Entry 9CPC (electron microscopy, 3.65 A resolution); this record covers chains LG and LO of the 377 polymer chains in the assembly.

# Chain LG
Name: Tubulin alpha chain
Organism: Sus scrofa
UniProtKB: A0A5G2QX54 (A0A5G2QX54_PIG); residues 1-447 here = UniProt positions 1-447
Amino-acid sequence (447 residues; numbered 1 to 447; the number before each row is that of its first residue):
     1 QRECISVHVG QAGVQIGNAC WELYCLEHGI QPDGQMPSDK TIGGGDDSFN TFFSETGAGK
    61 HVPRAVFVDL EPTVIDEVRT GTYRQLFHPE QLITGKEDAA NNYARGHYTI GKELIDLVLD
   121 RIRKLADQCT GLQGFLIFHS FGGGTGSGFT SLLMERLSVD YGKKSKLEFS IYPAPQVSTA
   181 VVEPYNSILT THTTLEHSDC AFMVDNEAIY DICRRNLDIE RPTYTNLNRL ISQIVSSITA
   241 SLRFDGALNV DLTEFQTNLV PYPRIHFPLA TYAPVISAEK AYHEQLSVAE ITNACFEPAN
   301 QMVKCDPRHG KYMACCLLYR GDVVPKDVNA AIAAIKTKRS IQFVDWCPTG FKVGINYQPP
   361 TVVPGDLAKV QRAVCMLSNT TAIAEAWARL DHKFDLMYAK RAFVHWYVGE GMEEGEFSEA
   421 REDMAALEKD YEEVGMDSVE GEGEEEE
Not modelled in the structure: 40-45, 441-447

# Chain LO
Name: Tubulin beta chain
Organism: Sus scrofa
UniProtKB: A0A5G2QGK1 (A0A5G2QGK1_PIG); numbering as in UniProt (aligned over 1-449)
Amino-acid sequence (449 residues; each row starts with the number of its first residue):
     1 MREIVHLQAG QCGNQIGAKF WEVISDEHGI DPTGTYHGDS DLQLERINVY YNEATGGKYV
    61 PRAVLVDLEP GTMDSVRSGP FGQIFRPDNF VFGQSGAGNN WAKGHYTEGA ELVDSVLDVV
   121 RKEAESCDCL QGFQLTHSLG GGTGSGMGTL LISKIREEYP DRIMNTFSVV PSPKVSDTVV
   181 EPYNATLSVH QLVENTDETY CIDNEALYDI CFRTLKLTTP TYGDLNHLVS ATMSGVTTCL
   241 RFPGQLNADL RKLAVNMVPF PRLHFFMPGF APLTSRGSQQ YRALTVPELT QQMFDAKNMM
   301 AACDPRHGRY LTVAAVFRGR MSMKEVDEQM LNVQNKNSSY FVEWIPNNVK TAVCDIPPRG
   361 LKMSATFIGN STAIQELFKR ISEQFTAMFR RKAFLHWYTG EGMDEMEFTE AESNMNDLGN
   421 PVVTRGACLW LGGGEGPQPP SPLRSGLSP
Not modelled in the structure: 429-449

# Chain LG / chain LO interface
Contacting residue pairs (84):
  Gln1(LG) with Glu69(LO); Pro70(LO); Phe92(LO); Gln94(LO)
  Arg2(LG) with Glu69(LO); Pro70(LO), hydrogen bond (side chain-backbone); Gly71(LO); Asp74(LO), salt bridge
  Thr130(LG) with Gln94(LO)
  Gly131(LG) with Gln94(LO)
  Gln133(LG) with Glu69(LO), hydrogen bond
  Ala247(LG) with Gln11(LO); Tyr222(LO), hydrophobic
  Leu248(LG) with Gln11(LO); Asp177(LO); Tyr222(LO)
  Asn249(LG) with Gln11(LO), hydrogen bond (backbone-side chain); Thr72(LO), hydrogen bond
  Asp251(LG) with Glu69(LO)
  Thr253(LG) with Gly96(LO); Gly98(LO)
  Glu254(LG) with Gly98(LO); Asn99(LO), hydrogen bond
  Gln256(LG) with Lys103(LO); Trp397(LO)
  Thr257(LG) with Gly98(LO); Asn99(LO); Asn100(LO), hydrogen bond; Phe394(LO); Trp397(LO)
  Asn258(LG) with Asn99(LO); Thr178(LO); Val179(LO); Val180(LO)
  Leu259(LG) with Phe394(LO)
  Val260(LG) with Phe394(LO); Trp397(LO)
  Pro261(LG) with Phe394(LO); His396(LO)
  Tyr262(LG) with Arg391(LO), hydrogen bond (side chain-backbone); Lys392(LO); Ala393(LO)
  Pro263(LG) with His396(LO)
  Ala314(LG) with Phe394(LO), hydrophobic
  Val324(LG) with Thr219(LO); Pro220(LO)
  Pro325(LG) with Tyr208(LO); Pro220(LO); Tyr222(LO)
  Lys326(LG) with Tyr208(LO); Phe212(LO)
  Asn329(LG) with Val175(LO); Glu205(LO); Tyr208(LO)
  Ile332(LG) with Val175(LO), hydrophobic
  Ala333(LG) with Val175(LO)
  Asp345(LG) with Ala387(LO); Arg391(LO), salt bridge
  Trp346(LG) with Ala387(LO); Met388(LO); Arg391(LO); Ala393(LO), hydrophobic
  Pro348(LG) with Gln384(LO); Met388(LO)
  Thr349(LG) with Ser176(LO), hydrogen bond; Thr178(LO), hydrogen bond (side chain-backbone); Val179(LO); Pro182(LO); Gln384(LO); Met388(LO)
  Phe351(LG) with Ser176(LO)
  Lys352(LG) with Ser176(LO), hydrogen bond; Asp177(LO); Thr178(LO), hydrogen bond (side chain-backbone); Val179(LO)
  Val353(LG) with Asp177(LO)
  Ile355(LG) with Tyr222(LO)
  Glu433(LG) with Arg391(LO), hydrogen bond (backbone-side chain)
  Val434(LG) with Arg391(LO)
  Met436(LG) with Arg391(LO), hydrogen bond (backbone-side chain)
  Asp437(LG) with Arg391(LO)
  Ser438(LG) with Arg390(LO), hydrogen bond; Arg391(LO)
  Glu440(LG) with Arg390(LO)
Interface residues without a listed pair, chain LG (44 interface residues in all): Asp245, Lys336, Cys347, Gly435
Interface residues without a listed pair, chain LO (40 interface residues in all): Ser75, Ala97, Lys174, Thr221

# Summary
Chain LG and chain LO form an interface of 44 and 40 residues respectively; the contacts include 14 hydrogen
bonds and 2 salt bridges. Among the polar pairs are Arg2(LG)-Asp74(LO), Asp345(LG)-Arg391(LO) and
Arg2(LG)-Pro70(LO).
Here chain LG is Tubulin alpha chain and chain LO is Tubulin beta chain, both from Sus scrofa. Entry 9CPC
(Atomic model of porcine brain ventricles cilia doublet microtubule (48-nm periodicity)) was determined by
electron microscopy (same publication as 9CPB).
